PDB entry 6S7O | electron microscopy, 3.50 A resolution | chains E and F of the 8 polymer chains in the assembly

[Chain E]
Name: Dolichyl-diphosphooligosaccharide--protein glycosyltransferase subunit 1
From: Homo sapiens
UniProtKB: P04843 (RPN1_HUMAN); residue numbers follow UniProt; this construct covers 1-607
Amino-acid sequence (607 residues; numbered 1 to 607; the number before each row is that of its first residue):
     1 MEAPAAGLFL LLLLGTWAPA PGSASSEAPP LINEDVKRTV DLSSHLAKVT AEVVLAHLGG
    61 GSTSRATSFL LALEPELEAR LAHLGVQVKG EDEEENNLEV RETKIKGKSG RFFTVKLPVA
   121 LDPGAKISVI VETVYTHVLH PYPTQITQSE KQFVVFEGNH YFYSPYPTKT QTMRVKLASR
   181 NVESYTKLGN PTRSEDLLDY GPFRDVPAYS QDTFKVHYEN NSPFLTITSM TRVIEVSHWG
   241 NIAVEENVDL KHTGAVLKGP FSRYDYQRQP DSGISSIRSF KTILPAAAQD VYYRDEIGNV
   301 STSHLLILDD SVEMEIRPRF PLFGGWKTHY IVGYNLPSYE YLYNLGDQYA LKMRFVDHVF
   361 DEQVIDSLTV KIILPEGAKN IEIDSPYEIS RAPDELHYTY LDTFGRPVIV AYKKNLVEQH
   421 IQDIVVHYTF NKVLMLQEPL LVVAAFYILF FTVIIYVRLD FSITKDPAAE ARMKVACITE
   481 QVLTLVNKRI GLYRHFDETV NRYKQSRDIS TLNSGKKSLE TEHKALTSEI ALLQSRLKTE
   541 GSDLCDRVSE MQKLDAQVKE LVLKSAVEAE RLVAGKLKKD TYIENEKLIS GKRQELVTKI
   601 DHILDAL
Unresolved in the structure: 1-28, 103-108, 595-607
Covalent attachments: glycan linked to Asn299
Ion coordination: Mg2+ near Glu438 (its only coordinating residue here)
Ligand contacts:
  - EGY ((4R,7R)-4-hydroxy-N,N,N-trimethyl-4,9-dioxo-7-[(undecanoyloxy)methyl]-3,5,8-trioxa-4lambda~5~-phosphadocosan-1-aminium), molecule 1: Leu449, Tyr456, Val457
  - EGY, molecule 2: Phe461, Ser462, Ile463, Thr464
  - KZB ((2S,3R,4R,5S,6S)-2-(hydroxymethyl)-6-[(1S,2R,3R,4R,5'S,6S,7R,8S,9R,12R,13R,15S,16S,18R)-5',7,9,13-tetramethyl-3,15-bis(oxidanyl)spiro[5-oxapentacyclo[10.8.0.02,9.04,8.013,18]icosane-6,2'-oxane]-16-yl]oxy-oxane-3,4,5-triol), molecule 1: Thr403, Phe404, Leu434, Gln437, Leu440, Leu441
  - KZB, molecule 2: Thr403, Leu441, Ala444, Ala445, Ile448
Curated features (UniProtKB/Swiss-Prot):
  - modified residue (N6-acetyllysine): Lys187, Lys538
  - glycosylation: Asn299 (N-linked (GlcNAc...) asparagine)
  - cross-link: Lys538 (Glycyl lysine isopeptide (Lys-Gly) (interchain with G-Cter in SUMO2))
Reported in the primary citation:
  - post-translational modification sites: Asn299

[Chain F]
Name: Dolichyl-diphosphooligosaccharide--protein glycosyltransferase subunit 2
From: Homo sapiens
UniProtKB: P04844 (RPN2_HUMAN); residue numbers follow UniProt; this construct covers 1-631
Amino-acid sequence (631 residues; each row starts with the number of its first residue):
     1 MAPPGSSTVF LLALTIIAST WALTPTHYLT KHDVERLKAS LDRPFTNLES AFYSIVGLSS
    61 LGAQVPDAKK ACTYIRSNLD PSNVDSLFYA AQASQALSGC EISISNETKD LLLAAVSEDS
   121 SVTQIYHAVA ALSGFGLPLA SQEALSALTA RLSKEETVLA TVQALQTASH LSQQADLRSI
   181 VEEIEDLVAR LDELGGVYLQ FEEGLETTAL FVAATYKLMD HVGTEPSIKE DQVIQLMNAI
   241 FSKKNFESLS EAFSVASAAA VLSHNRYHVP VVVVPEGSAS DTHEQAILRL QVTNVLSQPL
   301 TQATVKLEHA KSVASRATVL QKTSFTPVGD VFELNFMNVK FSSGYYDFLV EVEGDNRYIA
   361 NTVELRVKIS TEVGITNVDL STVDKDQSIA PKTTRVTYPA KAKGTFIADS HQNFALFFQL
   421 VDVNTGAELT PHQTFVRLHN QKTGQEVVFV AEPDNKNVYK FELDTSERKI EFDSASGTYT
   481 LYLIIGDATL KNPILWNVAD VVIKFPEEEA PSTVLSQNLF TPKQEIQHLF REPEKRPPTV
   541 VSNTFTALIL SPLLLLFALW IRIGANVSNF TFAPSTIIFH LGHAAMLGLM YVYWTQLNMF
   601 QTLKYLAILG SVTFLAGNRM LAQQAVKRTA H
Unresolved in the structure: 1-367, 386-390, 409-413, 507-517, 630-631
Ligand contacts:
  - EGY ((4R,7R)-4-hydroxy-N,N,N-trimethyl-4,9-dioxo-7-[(undecanoyloxy)methyl]-3,5,8-trioxa-4lambda~5~-phosphadocosan-1-aminium), molecule 1: Phe579, Leu606, Gly610, Ser611, Thr613, Phe614, Gly617, Asn618, Leu621
  - EGY, molecule 2: Tyr593, Trp594, Leu597, Asn598, Met599, Phe600
  - KZB ((2S,3R,4R,5S,6S)-2-(hydroxymethyl)-6-[(1S,2R,3R,4R,5'S,6S,7R,8S,9R,12R,13R,15S,16S,18R)-5',7,9,13-tetramethyl-3,15-bis(oxidanyl)spiro[5-oxapentacyclo[10.8.0.02,9.04,8.013,18]icosane-6,2'-oxane]-16-yl]oxy-oxane-3,4,5-triol), molecule 1: Thr546, Leu550, Tyr591
  - KZB, molecule 2: Leu581, Ala584, Ala585, Gly588, Tyr591, Val592, Gln596
  - KZB, molecule 3: Ala585, Leu589, Val592, Gln596, Leu597, Gln601, Tyr605
Curated features (UniProtKB/Swiss-Prot):
  - glycosylation: Asn106 (N-linked (GlcNAc...) asparagine)
  - cross-link: Lys154 (Glycyl lysine isopeptide (Lys-Gly) (interchain with G-Cter in ubiquitin))

[Chain E / chain F interface]
Residue-residue contacts (7; chain E residue first):
  Phe461(E) - Phe614(F)  hydrophobic
  Phe461(E) - Leu615(F)  hydrophobic
  Phe461(E) - Asn618(F)  hydrogen bond (backbone-side chain)
  Ile463(E) - Asn618(F)
  Ile463(E) - Leu621(F)
  Ile463(E) - Ala622(F)
  Ile463(E) - Ala625(F)  hydrophobic
Interface residues without a listed pair, chain E (4 interface residues in all): Ser462, Thr464

[Overview]
4 residues of chain E and 6 residues of chain F are in contact, with 1 hydrogen bond. The hydrogen-bonded pair
is Phe461(E)-Asn618(F). One compound EGY molecule is bound between chain E and chain F. Bound to chain E:
compound EGY and compound KZB. From the paper: a modification site at Asn299(E).
Here chain E is Dolichyl-diphosphooligosaccharide--protein glycosyltransferase subunit 1 and chain F is
Dolichyl-diphosphooligosaccharide--protein glycosyltransferase subunit 2, both from Homo sapiens. Entry 6S7O
(Cryo-EM structure of human oligosaccharyltransferase complex OST-A) was determined by electron microscopy
(same publication as 6S7T).
